1WW2 - chain A; structure by X-ray diffraction, 1.90 A resolution.

[Chain A]
Protein: Glycogen phosphorylase, muscle form
From: Oryctolagus cuniculus
Notes: EC 2.4.1.1
UniProtKB: P00489 (PHS2_RABIT); residues 1-842 here = UniProt positions 1-842
Chain sequence (842 residues; each row starts with the number of its first residue):
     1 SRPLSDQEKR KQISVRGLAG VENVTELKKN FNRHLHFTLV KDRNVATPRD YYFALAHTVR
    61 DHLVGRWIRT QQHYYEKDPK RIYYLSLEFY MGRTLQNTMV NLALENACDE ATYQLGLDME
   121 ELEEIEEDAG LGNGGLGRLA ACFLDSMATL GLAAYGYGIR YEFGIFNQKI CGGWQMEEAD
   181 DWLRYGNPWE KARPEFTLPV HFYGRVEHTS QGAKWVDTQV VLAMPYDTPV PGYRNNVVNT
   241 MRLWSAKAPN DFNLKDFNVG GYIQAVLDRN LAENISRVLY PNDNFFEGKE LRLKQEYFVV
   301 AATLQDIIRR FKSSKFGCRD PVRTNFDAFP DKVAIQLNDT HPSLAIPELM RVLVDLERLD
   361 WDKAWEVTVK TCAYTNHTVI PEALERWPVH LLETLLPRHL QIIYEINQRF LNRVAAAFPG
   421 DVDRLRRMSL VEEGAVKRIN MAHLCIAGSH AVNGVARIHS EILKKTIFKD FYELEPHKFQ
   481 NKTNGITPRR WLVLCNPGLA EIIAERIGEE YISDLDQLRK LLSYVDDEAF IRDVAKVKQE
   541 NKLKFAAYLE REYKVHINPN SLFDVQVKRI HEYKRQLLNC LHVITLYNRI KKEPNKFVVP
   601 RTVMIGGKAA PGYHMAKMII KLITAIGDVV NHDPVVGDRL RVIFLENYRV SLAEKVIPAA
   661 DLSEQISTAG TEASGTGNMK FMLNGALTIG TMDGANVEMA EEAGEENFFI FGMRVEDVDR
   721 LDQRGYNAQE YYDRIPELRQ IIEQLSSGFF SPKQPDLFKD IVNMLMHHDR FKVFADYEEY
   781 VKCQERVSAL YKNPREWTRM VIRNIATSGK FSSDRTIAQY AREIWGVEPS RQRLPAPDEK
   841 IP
Not modelled in the structure: 1-11, 315-323, 838-842
Differences from the reference sequence: conflict Ile-380 (Leu in P00489)
Glycans and other covalent adducts: pyridoxal phosphate (PLP) linked to Lys-680
Residues lining bound ligands:
  - N-acetyl-beta-D-glucopyranosylamine (NBG): Gly-135, Leu-136, Leu-139, Asp-283, Asn-284, Asp-339, His-377, Thr-378, Val-455, Asn-484, Tyr-573, Glu-672, Ala-673, Ser-674, Gly-675, Thr-676
  - pyridoxal phosphate (PLP): Tyr-90, Gly-134, Gly-135, Arg-138, Trp-491, Val-567, Lys-568, Lys-574, Tyr-648, Arg-649, Val-650, Ala-653, Gln-665, Glu-672, Gly-675, Thr-676, Gly-677
UniProt features mapped onto this chain:
  - modified residue: Ser-747 (Phosphoserine)

[Summary]
Bound to chain A: N-acetyl-beta-D-glucopyranosylamine. Covalently linked pyridoxal phosphate: at Lys-680.
Chain A is Glycogen phosphorylase, muscle form (Oryctolagus cuniculus); the structure, Crystallographic
studies on two bioisosteric analogues, N-acetyl-beta-D-glucopyranosylamine and
N-trifluoroacetyl-beta-D-glucopyranosylamine, potent inhibitors of muscle glycogen phosphorylase, was
determined by X-ray diffraction together with 1WW3 from the same study.
